5CW8 - chains A and B; structure by X-ray diffraction, 2.60 A resolution.

[Chain A (and B)]
Name: HTH-type transcriptional repressor KstR
Source organism: Mycobacterium tuberculosis
Notes: chain B of this document is another copy of the same molecule, construct and numbering; everything in this record applies to it too
UniProtKB: P96856 (KSTR_MYCTU); residues 1-199 here correspond to UniProt positions 22-220 (UniProt number = residue number + 21)
Chain sequence (203 residues; numbered -3 to 199; the number before each row is that of its first residue; numbers below 1 keep their minus sign (Gly-3 is residue -3)):
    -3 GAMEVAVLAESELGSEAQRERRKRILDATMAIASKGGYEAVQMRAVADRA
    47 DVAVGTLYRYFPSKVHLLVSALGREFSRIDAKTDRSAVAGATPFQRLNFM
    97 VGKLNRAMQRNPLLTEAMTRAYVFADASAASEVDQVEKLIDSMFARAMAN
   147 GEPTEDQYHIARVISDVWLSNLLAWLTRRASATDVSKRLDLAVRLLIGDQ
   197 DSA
Not modelled in the structure: -3 to 11, 78-84, 195-199 (chain B: -3 to 10, 79-82, 196-199)
Differences from the reference sequence: expression tag (-3 to 0)
Residues lining bound ligands: 55X (S-{1-[5-(6-amino-9H-purin-9-yl)-4-hydroxy-3-(phosphonooxy)tetrahydrofuran-2-yl]-3,7-dihydroxy-6,6-dimethyl-3-oxido-8,12 -dioxo-2,4-dioxa-9,13-diaza-3lambda~5~-phosphapentadecan-15-yl} (2S,6R)-6-[(8S,9S,10R,13R,14S,17R)-10,13-dimethyl-3-oxo-2,3,6,7,8,9,10,11,12,13,14,15,16,17-tetradecahydro-1H-cyclopenta [a]phenanthren-17-yl]-2-methylheptanethioate (non-preferred name)): Met26, Leu68, Glu71, Phe72, Ile75, Leu100, Ala103, Met104, Asn107, Leu110, Thr111, Met114, Tyr118, Glu133, Ile136, Arg158, Ser161, Trp164, Leu165, Leu168
Curated features (UniProtKB/Swiss-Prot):
  - DNA-binding region: Gln38 to Phe57 (H-T-H motif)
Reported in the primary citation:
  - binding site for 55X: Arg158, Trp164
  - contacts within the chain: Asp137-Arg158 (hydrogen bond)
  - conformationally variable residues (side-chain flip): Trp164

[Chain A / chain B interface]
Pairs across the interface (46):
  Ala121(A) - Thr173(B)  hydrogen bond (backbone-side chain)
  Ala121(A) - Arg175(B)  hydrogen bond (backbone-side chain)
  Asp122(A) - Thr173(B)
  Asp122(A) - Arg175(B)
  Ala123(A) - Thr173(B)  hydrogen bond (backbone-backbone)
  Ala123(A) - Arg174(B)
  Ala123(A) - Arg175(B)
  Asp152(A) - Arg190(B)  salt bridge
  Asp152(A) - Leu191(B)
  His155(A) - Arg184(B)
  His155(A) - Leu187(B)
  His155(A) - Leu191(B)
  Ile156(A) - Leu191(B)
  Arg158(A) - Arg184(B)
  Val159(A) - Val159(B)  hydrophobic
  Asp162(A) - Asp162(B)
  Asp162(A) - Val163(B)
  Asp162(A) - Ser166(B)  hydrogen bond (backbone-side chain)
  Asp162(A) - Asn167(B)  hydrogen bond
  Val163(A) - Val159(B)  hydrophobic
  Val163(A) - Asp162(B)
  Leu165(A) - Ser166(B)
  Leu165(A) - Leu169(B)  hydrophobic
  Ser166(A) - Asp162(B)  hydrogen bond
  Ser166(A) - Leu165(B)
  Ser166(A) - Ser166(B)  hydrogen bond (backbone-side chain)
  Asn167(A) - Asp162(B)  hydrogen bond
  Leu169(A) - Leu169(B)  hydrophobic
  Thr173(A) - Val119(B)
  Thr173(A) - Ala121(B)  hydrogen bond (side chain-backbone)
  Thr173(A) - Ala123(B)
  Arg175(A) - Tyr118(B)
  Arg175(A) - Ala121(B)  hydrogen bond (side chain-backbone)
  Arg175(A) - Asp122(B)
  Arg175(A) - Ala126(B)
  Arg175(A) - Val129(B)
  Arg184(A) - Arg158(B)
  Leu187(A) - His155(B)
  Arg190(A) - Asp152(B)  salt bridge
  Leu191(A) - Asp152(B)
  Leu191(A) - His155(B)
  Leu191(A) - Ile156(B)
  Leu191(A) - Val159(B)  hydrophobic
  Leu191(A) - Leu192(B)  hydrophobic
  Leu192(A) - Leu191(B)  hydrophobic
  Leu192(A) - Leu192(B)  hydrophobic
Also at the interface, not in a pair above, chain A (26 interface residues in all): Tyr118, Val119, Val129, Arg174, Ala188
Also at the interface, not in a pair above, chain B (27 interface residues in all): Ala188

[Summary]
26 residues of chain A and 27 residues of chain B are in contact, with 10 hydrogen bonds and 2 salt bridges.
Among the polar pairs are Asp152(A)-Arg190(B), Ala121(A)-Thr173(B) and Ala121(A)-Arg175(B). Chain A binds
compound 55X. From the paper: a binding site for 55X at Arg158(A) and Trp164(A); conformational variability at
Trp164(A).
Chain A and chain B are both HTH-type transcriptional repressor KstR (Mycobacterium tuberculosis); the
structure, Crystal structure of Mycobacterium tuberculosis KstR in complex with 3-oxo-4-cholesten-26-oyl-CoA,
was determined by X-ray diffraction, deposited together with 5CXG, 5CXI and 3MNL.
